7LN2 - chains B and G of the 7 polymer chains in the assembly; structure by electron microscopy, 3.63 A resolution.

[Chain B]
Protein: Transitional endoplasmic reticulum ATPase
Source organism: Homo sapiens
Notes: EC 3.6.4.6
Reference sequence: P55072 (TERA_HUMAN); numbering as in UniProt (aligned over 1-806)
Amino-acid sequence (806 residues; each row starts with the number of its first residue):
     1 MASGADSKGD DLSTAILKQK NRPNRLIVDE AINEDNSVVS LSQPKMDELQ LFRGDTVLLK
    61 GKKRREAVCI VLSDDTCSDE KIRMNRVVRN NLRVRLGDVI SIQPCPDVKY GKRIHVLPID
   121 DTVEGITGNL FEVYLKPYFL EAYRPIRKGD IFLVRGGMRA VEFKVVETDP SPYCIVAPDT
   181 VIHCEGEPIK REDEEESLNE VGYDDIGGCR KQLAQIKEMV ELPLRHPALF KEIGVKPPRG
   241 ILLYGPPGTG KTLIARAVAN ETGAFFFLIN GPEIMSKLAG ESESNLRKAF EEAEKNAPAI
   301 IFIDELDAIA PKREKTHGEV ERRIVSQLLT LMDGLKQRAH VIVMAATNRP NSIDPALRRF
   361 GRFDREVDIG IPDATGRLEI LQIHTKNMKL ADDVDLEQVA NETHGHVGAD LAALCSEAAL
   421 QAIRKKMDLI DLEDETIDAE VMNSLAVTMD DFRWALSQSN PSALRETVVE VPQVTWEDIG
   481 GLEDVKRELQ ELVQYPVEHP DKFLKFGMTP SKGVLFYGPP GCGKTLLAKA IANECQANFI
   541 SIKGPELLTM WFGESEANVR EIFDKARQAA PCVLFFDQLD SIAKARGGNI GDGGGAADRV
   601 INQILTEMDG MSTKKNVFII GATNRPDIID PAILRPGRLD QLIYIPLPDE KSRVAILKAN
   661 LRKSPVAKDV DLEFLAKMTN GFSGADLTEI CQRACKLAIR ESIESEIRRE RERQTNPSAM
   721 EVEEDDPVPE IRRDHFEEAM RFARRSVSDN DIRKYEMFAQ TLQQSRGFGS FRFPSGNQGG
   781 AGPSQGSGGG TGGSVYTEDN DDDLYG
Disordered / not traced: 1-20, 715-726, 776-806
Differences from the reference sequence: engineered mutation Glu-232 (Ala in P55072), Gln-578 (Glu in P55072)
Ion coordination: Mg2+: Thr-525 (together with ATP) (shared with 1 residue of chain A)
Ligand contacts:
  - ADP (adenosine-5'-diphosphate): Asp-205, Ile-206, Gly-207, Pro-246, Pro-247, Gly-248, Thr-249, Gly-250, Lys-251, Thr-252, Leu-253, Ile-380, His-384, Gly-408, Ala-409
  - ATP (adenosine-5'-triphosphate), molecule 1: Asp-333, Arg-359, Arg-362
  - ATP, molecule 2: Asp-478, Ile-479, Gly-480, Pro-519, Pro-520, Gly-521, Cys-522, Gly-523, Lys-524, Thr-525, Leu-526, Gln-578, Asn-624, Ile-656, Asn-660, Gly-684, Ala-685, Thr-688
  - ATP, molecule 3: Asp-609, Arg-635, Arg-638
From the paper describing this entry:
  - mutagenesis - W551A/F552A, R599A: abolished catalytic activity
  - mutagenesis - I590A/D592A: unchanged catalytic activity
  - mutagenesis - L464A: decreased catalytic activity
  - disease-associated variants - A232E: increased catalytic activity (citing earlier work)
  - mutagenesis - E578Q: decreased catalytic activity (citing earlier work)

[Chain G]
Protein: polyubiquitinated Ub-Eos
Source organism: Mus musculus
Amino-acid sequence (22 residues; row label = number of the first residue in the row; X marks 22 residues of unknown identity (built as UNK)):
     1 XXXXXXXXXX XXXXXXXXXX XX

[Chain B / chain G interface]
Chain B residues in contact with chain G, 9 residues: Lys-277, Leu-278, Met-550, Trp-551, Phe-552, Gly-591, Asp-592, Gly-593, Gly-594

[Overview]
Chain B and chain G make no direct contact in this assembly. Bound to chain B: 3 copies of ATP and ADP. From
the paper: W551A/F552A and R599A of chain B abolish catalytic activity; L464A and E578Q of chain B reduce
catalytic activity; 6 substitutions were tested in all.
Chain B is Transitional endoplasmic reticulum ATPase (Homo sapiens) and chain G is polyubiquitinated Ub-Eos
(Mus musculus); the structure, Cryo-EM structure of human p97 in complex with Npl4/Ufd1 and polyubiquitinated
Ub-Eos (FOM, Class 1), was determined by electron microscopy together with 7LMZ, 7LN0, 7LN1, 7LN3, 7LN4, 7LN5
and 7LN6 from the same study.
